PDB entry 4OL8 | X-ray diffraction, 3.10 A resolution | chains B and D of the 4 polymer chains in the assembly

== Chain B ==
Protein: Reverse transcriptase/ribonuclease H
Source organism: Saccharomyces cerevisiae
Notes: EC 2.7.7.49, 2.7.7.7, 3.1.26.4
UniProt: Q99315 (YG31B_YEAST); residues 1-476 here correspond to UniProt positions 536-1011 (UniProt number = residue number + 535)
Sequence (478 residues; each row starts with the number of its first residue; numbers below 1 keep their minus sign (Gly-1 is residue -1)):
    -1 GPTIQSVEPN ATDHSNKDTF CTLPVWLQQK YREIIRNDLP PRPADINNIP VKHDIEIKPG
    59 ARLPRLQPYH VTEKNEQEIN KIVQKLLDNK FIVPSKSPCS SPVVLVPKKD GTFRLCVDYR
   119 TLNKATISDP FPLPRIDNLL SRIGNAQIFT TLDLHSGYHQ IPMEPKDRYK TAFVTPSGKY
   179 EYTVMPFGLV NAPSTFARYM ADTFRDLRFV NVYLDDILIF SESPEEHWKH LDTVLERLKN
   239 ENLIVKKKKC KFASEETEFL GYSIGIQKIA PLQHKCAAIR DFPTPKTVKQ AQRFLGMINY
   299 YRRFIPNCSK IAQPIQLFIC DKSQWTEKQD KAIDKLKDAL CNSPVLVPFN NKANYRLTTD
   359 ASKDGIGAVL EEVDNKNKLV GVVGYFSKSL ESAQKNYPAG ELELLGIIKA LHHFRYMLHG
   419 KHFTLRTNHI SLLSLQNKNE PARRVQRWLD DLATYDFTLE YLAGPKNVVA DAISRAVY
Not modelled in the structure: -1 to 14, 43-47, 390-394
Differences from the reference sequence: expression tag (-1 to 0); engineered mutation Asn426 (Asp961 in Q99315)
Modified positions: Mse161, Mse183, Mse198, Mse295, Mse415 (selenomethionine; parent Met)
UniProt features mapped onto this chain:
  - binding site (Mg(2+)): Asp151, Asp213, Asp214, Asp358, Glu401
  - site: Tyr476 (Cleavage)
What the authors report for this chain:
  - self-association interface (contacts with another copy of this molecule); pairs are residue here / residue on that copy: His68-Arg413 (backbone contact), Glu71-Arg140 (salt bridge), Ser175-Arg203, Lys177-Asp127 (salt bridge), Ser429-Asp448, Arg441-Thr452, Arg442-Asp448
  - binding site for the 18-nt RNA strand: Asp116, Arg118, Gly186, Leu187, Asn297, Arg300
  - binding site for the 16-nt DNA strand (chain D): Lys287, Gly294, Tyr298, Asn435, Lys436, Arg441, Arg445
  - mutagenesis - R60A/Q65A, R140A/R203A, R441A/R442A: decreased catalytic activity (RNase H activity)
  - mutagenesis - R441A/R442A (105 kDa): decreased binding to hybrid 3
  - mutagenesis - R60A/Q65A: unchanged catalytic activity
  - mutagenesis - D426N: abolished catalytic activity
  - binding site for the 18-nt RNA strand: Phe185 (proposed by the authors, not directly observed)

== Chain D ==
Molecule: 16-nt DNA strand
Sequence (16 nucleotides; row label = number of the first residue in the row):
    32 CATCTTCCTC TCTCTC
Not modelled in the structure: 32

== Chain B / chain D interface ==
Pairs across the interface (8; chain B residue first):
  Arg60(B) - DC38(D)  phosphate contact
  Arg60(B) - DC39(D)  salt bridge to the phosphate
  Gln434(B) - DT36(D)  phosphate contact
  Gln434(B) - DT37(D)  phosphate contact
  Asn435(B) - DT36(D)  sugar contact
  Asn435(B) - DT37(D)  phosphate contact
  Lys436(B) - DT37(D)  hydrogen bond to the phosphate
  Lys436(B) - DC38(D)  salt bridge to the phosphate

== Summary ==
The chain B/chain D interface involves 4 residues from each chain; the contacts include 1 hydrogen bond and 2
salt bridges. Polar pairs include Lys436(B)-DT37(D), Arg60(B)-DC39(D) and Lys436(B)-DC38(D). From the paper: a
binding site for the 18-nt RNA strand at Asp116(B), Arg118(B) and Gly186(B) among others; R60A/Q65A,
R140A/R203A and R441A/R442A of chain B reduce catalytic activity (RNase H activity).
Here chain B is Reverse transcriptase/ribonuclease H (Saccharomyces cerevisiae) and chain D is a 16-nt DNA
strand. Entry 4OL8 (Ty3 reverse transcriptase bound to DNA/RNA) was determined by X-ray diffraction.
